Entry 3W5I (X-ray diffraction, 2.15 A resolution); this record covers chains A and B.

[Chain A (and B)]
Name: Ferrous iron transport protein B
Organism: Gallionella capsiferriformans
Notes: chain B of this document is another copy of the same molecule, construct and numbering; everything in this record applies to it too
UniProtKB: D9SIP4 (D9SIP4_GALCS); residue numbers follow UniProt; this construct covers 2-202
Sequence (204 residues; numbered -1 to 202; the number before each row is that of its first residue; numbers below 1 keep their minus sign (Gly-1 is residue -1)):
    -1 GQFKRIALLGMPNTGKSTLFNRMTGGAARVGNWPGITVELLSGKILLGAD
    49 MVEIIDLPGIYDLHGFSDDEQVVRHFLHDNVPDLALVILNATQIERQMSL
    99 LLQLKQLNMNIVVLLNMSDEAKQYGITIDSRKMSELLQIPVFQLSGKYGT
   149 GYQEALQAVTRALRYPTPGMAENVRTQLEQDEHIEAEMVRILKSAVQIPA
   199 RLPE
Disordered / not traced: 143-147, 198-202 (chain B: -1 to 0, 144-146, 201-202)
Differences from the reference sequence: expression tag (-1 to 1)
Reported in the primary citation:
  - self-association interface (contacts with another copy of this molecule); pairs are residue here / residue on that copy: Glu185-Lys103

[Chain A / chain B interface]
Pairs across the interface (66):
  Asp60(A) - Asp60(B)
  Asp60(A) - His62(B)
  Asp60(A) - Gly63(B)
  His62(A) - Gln101(B)
  Gly63(A) - Asp60(B)
  Phe64(A) - Ser97(B)
  Phe64(A) - Gln101(B)
  Ile92(A) - Val194(B)  hydrophobic
  Ile92(A) - Ile196(B)  hydrophobic
  Glu93(A) - Met186(B)
  Met96(A) - Ile189(B)  hydrophobic
  Met96(A) - Leu190(B)  hydrophobic
  Ser97(A) - Phe64(B)
  Ser97(A) - Met186(B)
  Leu100(A) - Ile182(B)
  Leu100(A) - Glu185(B)
  Leu100(A) - Met186(B)  hydrophobic
  Gln101(A) - His62(B)
  Gln101(A) - Phe64(B)
  Gln101(A) - Ile182(B)
  Lys103(A) - Glu185(B)
  Gln104(A) - Gln178(B)
  Tyr122(A) - Pro197(B)
  Gly123(A) - Gln195(B)
  Gly123(A) - Pro197(B)
  Ile124(A) - Gln195(B)
  Thr125(A) - Ala193(B)
  Thr125(A) - Val194(B)
  Thr125(A) - Gln195(B)  hydrogen bond
  Ile126(A) - Ala193(B)
  Asp127(A) - Ala193(B)  hydrogen bond (backbone-backbone)
  Lys130(A) - Ser192(B)
  Met131(A) - Ala193(B)
  Met131(A) - Val194(B)  hydrophobic
  Leu134(A) - Ile189(B)  hydrophobic
  Leu134(A) - Ser192(B)
  Leu135(A) - Ile189(B)  hydrophobic
  Gln178(A) - Gln104(B)  hydrogen bond (backbone-side chain)
  Ile182(A) - Leu100(B)
  Ile182(A) - Gln104(B)
  Glu185(A) - Leu100(B)
  Glu185(A) - Lys103(B)  salt bridge
  Met186(A) - Met96(B)  hydrophobic
  Met186(A) - Ser97(B)
  Met186(A) - Leu100(B)  hydrophobic
  Ile189(A) - Met96(B)  hydrophobic
  Ile189(A) - Met131(B)  hydrophobic
  Ile189(A) - Leu135(B)  hydrophobic
  Leu190(A) - Glu93(B)
  Leu190(A) - Met96(B)  hydrophobic
  Ser192(A) - Lys130(B)
  Ser192(A) - Leu134(B)
  Ala193(A) - Thr125(B)
  Ala193(A) - Ile126(B)
  Ala193(A) - Asp127(B)  hydrogen bond (backbone-backbone)
  Ala193(A) - Met131(B)
  Val194(A) - Ile92(B)  hydrophobic
  Val194(A) - Thr125(B)
  Val194(A) - Met131(B)  hydrophobic
  Gln195(A) - Gly123(B)
  Gln195(A) - Ile124(B)
  Gln195(A) - Thr125(B)  hydrogen bond (backbone-backbone)
  Ile196(A) - Glu93(B)
  Ile196(A) - Ile124(B)  hydrophobic
  Pro197(A) - Tyr122(B)
  Pro197(A) - Gly123(B)
Also at the interface, not in a pair above, chain A (36 interface residues in all): His181, Arg188
Also at the interface, not in a pair above, chain B (36 interface residues in all): Gln175, Arg188

[In short]
The chain A/chain B interface involves 36 residues from each chain, with 5 hydrogen bonds and 1 salt bridge.
Polar pairs include Glu185(A)-Lys103(B), Thr125(A)-Gln195(B) and Gln178(A)-Gln104(B). The paper reports a
self-association interface involving Glu185(A).
Chain A and chain B are both Ferrous iron transport protein B (Gallionella capsiferriformans); the structure,
Crystal structure of NfeoB from Gallionella capsiferriformans, was determined by X-ray diffraction.
